Entry 8VUJ (electron microscopy, 3.92 A resolution); this record covers chains H and L of the 8 polymer chains in the assembly.

== Chain H ==
Molecule: 003-102 Heavy
Source organism: Homo sapiens
Amino-acid sequence (117 residues; numbered 2 to 118; the number before each row is that of its first residue):
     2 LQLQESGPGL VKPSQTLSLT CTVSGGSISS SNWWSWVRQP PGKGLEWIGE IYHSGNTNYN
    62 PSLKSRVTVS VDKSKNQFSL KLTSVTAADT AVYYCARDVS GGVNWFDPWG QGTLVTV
Cystine bridges: Cys-22/Cys-96

== Chain L ==
Molecule: 003-102 Light
Source organism: Homo sapiens
Amino-acid sequence (109 residues; row label = number of the first residue in the row):
     1 NFMLTQPHSV SESPGKTVTI SCTRSSGSIA SNYVQWYQQR PGSAPTTVIY EDNQRPSGVP
    61 DRFSGSIDSS SNSASLTISG LKTEDEADYY CQSYDSSTVV FGGGTKLTV
Cystine bridges: Cys-22/Cys-91

== Chain H / chain L interface ==
Pairs across the interface (23):
  Lys-44(H) with Tyr-90(L), hydrogen bond (backbone-side chain)
  Gly-45(H) with Tyr-90(L); Gly-103(L)
  Leu-46(H) with Tyr-90(L); Phe-101(L), hydrophobic
  Trp-48(H) with Val-99(L), hydrophobic
  Pro-62(H) with Thr-98(L)
  Tyr-95(H) with Pro-45(L)
  Gly-103(H) with Tyr-33(L)
  Val-104(H) with Tyr-33(L); Glu-51(L)
  Asn-105(H) with Gln-35(L); Gln-92(L); Tyr-94(L); Val-99(L)
  Trp-106(H) with Tyr-37(L); Thr-47(L), hydrogen bond; Tyr-50(L), hydrophobic
  Phe-107(H) with Tyr-37(L), hydrogen bond (backbone-side chain); Phe-101(L), hydrophobic
  Trp-110(H) with Tyr-37(L); Pro-45(L)
  Gly-111(H) with Ala-44(L)
Also at the interface, not in a pair above, chain H (15 interface residues in all): Val-38, Asn-61
Also at the interface, not in a pair above, chain L (16 interface residues in all): Gly-102

== Overview ==
15 residues of chain H face 16 of chain L across their interface, with 3 hydrogen bonds. Polar pairs include
Lys-44(H)/Tyr-90(L), Trp-106(H)/Thr-47(L) and Phe-107(H)/Tyr-37(L).
Here chain H is 003-102 Heavy and chain L is 003-102 Light, both from Homo sapiens. Entry 8VUJ (Human GluN1-2A
with Fab 003-102) was determined by electron microscopy together with 8VUH, 8VUL, 8VUN, 8VUQ, 8VUR, 8VUT, 8VUY
and 8VVH from the same study.
